2KFF - chains A and B; structure by solution NMR.

Chain A:
Molecule: EH domain-containing protein 1
Organism: Homo sapiens
Notes: fragment: EH domain, residues 435-534
UniProt: Q9H4M9 (EHD1_HUMAN); residues 40-139 here correspond to UniProt positions 435-534 (UniProt number = residue number + 395)
Sequence (105 residues; each row starts with the number of its first residue):
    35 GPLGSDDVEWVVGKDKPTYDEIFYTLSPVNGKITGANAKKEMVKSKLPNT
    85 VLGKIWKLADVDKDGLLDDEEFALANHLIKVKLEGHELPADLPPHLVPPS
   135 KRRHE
Differences from the reference sequence: expression tag (35-39)
Swiss-Prot annotation at these positions:
  - binding site (Ca(2+)): Asp94, Asp96, Asp98, Glu105
  - modified residue: Ser61 (Phosphoserine)

Chain B:
Molecule: Rab11-FIP2 NPF peptide FNYESTNPFTAK
Sequence (12 residues; row label = number of the first residue in the row):
   143 FNYESTNPFTAK

How chain A and chain B interact:
Contacting residue pairs (12):
  Ala72(A) - Phe151(B)
  Lys73(A) - Pro150(B)
  Lys73(A) - Phe151(B)
  Met76(A) - Phe151(B)
  Asn83(A) - Phe151(B)
  Leu86(A) - Phe151(B)
  Gly87(A) - Asn149(B)
  Gly87(A) - Phe151(B)
  Trp90(A) - Thr148(B)
  Trp90(A) - Asn149(B)
  Trp90(A) - Pro150(B)
  Trp90(A) - Phe151(B)
Also at the interface, not in a pair above, chain A (10 interface residues in all): Gly69, Lys91, Gly99

Overview:
Chain A and chain B form an interface of 10 and 4 residues respectively. From UniProt: 4 Ca2+-binding residues
on chain A.
Chain A is EH domain-containing protein 1 (Homo sapiens) and chain B is Rab11-FIP2 NPF peptide FNYESTNPFTAK;
the structure, Structure of the C-terminal domain of EHD1 with FNYESTNPFTAK, was determined by solution NMR
together with 2KFG and 2KFH from the same study.
